PDB entry 6ZXS | X-ray diffraction, 3.00 A resolution | chains B and C of the 16 polymer chains in the assembly

[Chain B]
Protein: Photosystem I P700 chlorophyll a apoprotein A2
From: Pisum sativum
Notes: EC 1.97.1.12
Reference sequence: A0A0F6NGI2 (A0A0F6NGI2_PEA); residues 2-734 here = UniProt positions 2-734
Sequence (733 residues; row label = number of the first residue in the row):
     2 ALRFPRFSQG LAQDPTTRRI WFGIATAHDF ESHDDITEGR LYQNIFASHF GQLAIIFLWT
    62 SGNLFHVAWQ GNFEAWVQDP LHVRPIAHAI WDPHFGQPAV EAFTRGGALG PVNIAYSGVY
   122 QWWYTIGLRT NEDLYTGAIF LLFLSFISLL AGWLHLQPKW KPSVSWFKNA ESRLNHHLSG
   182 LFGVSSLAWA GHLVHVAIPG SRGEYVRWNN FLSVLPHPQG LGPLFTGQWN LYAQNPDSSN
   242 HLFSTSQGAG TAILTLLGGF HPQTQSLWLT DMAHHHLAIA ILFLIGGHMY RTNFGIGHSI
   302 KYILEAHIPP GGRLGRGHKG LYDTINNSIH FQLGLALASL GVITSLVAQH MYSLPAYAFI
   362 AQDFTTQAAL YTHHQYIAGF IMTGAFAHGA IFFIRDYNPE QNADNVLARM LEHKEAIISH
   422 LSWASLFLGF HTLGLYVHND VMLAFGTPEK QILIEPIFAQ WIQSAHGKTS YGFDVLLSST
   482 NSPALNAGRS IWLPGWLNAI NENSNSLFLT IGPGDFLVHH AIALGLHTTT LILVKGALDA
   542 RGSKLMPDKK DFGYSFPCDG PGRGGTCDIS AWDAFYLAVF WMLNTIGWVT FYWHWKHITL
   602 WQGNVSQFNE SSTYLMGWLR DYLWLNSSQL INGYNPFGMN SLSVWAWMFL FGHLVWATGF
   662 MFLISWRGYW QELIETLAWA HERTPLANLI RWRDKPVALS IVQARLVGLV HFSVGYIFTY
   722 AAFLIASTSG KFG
Ion coordination: chlorophyll a Mg site 1 near Gln53 (its only coordinating residue here); chlorophyll a Mg site 2 near Asp93 (its only coordinating residue here); Ca2+: Ile501, Glu503, Asn506, Leu508; 4Fe-4S cluster Fe: Cys559, Cys568 (shared with 2 residues of chain A)
Residues lining bound ligands:
  - beta-carotene (BCR), molecule 1: Leu54, Ile57, Phe58, Trp60, Gly181, Leu182, Val185, Ser186, Leu188
  - beta-carotene (BCR), molecule 2: Thr61, Leu65, Trp123, Trp124, Ile127, Leu129, Gly138, Phe141, Leu142, Leu145, Trp209
  - beta-carotene (BCR), molecule 3: Leu188, Leu222, Leu225, Phe226, Leu278, Leu285, Ile286, His289
  - beta-carotene (BCR), molecule 4: Phe332, Gly335, Leu336, Ala339, Val343, Met383, Ala386, Phe387, Gly390, Phe393, Phe394, Ala538
  - beta-carotene (BCR), molecule 5: Phe387, Met411, Ile418, Val535, Leu539
  - beta-carotene (BCR), molecule 6: Leu434, Gly435, Val438
  - beta-carotene (BCR), molecule 7: Val645, Trp648, Met649, Phe652, Trp671, Leu674, Ile675, Leu678, Phe719
  - beta-carotene (BCR), molecule 8: Thr685, Pro686, Leu687, Ala688
  - chlorophyll a isomer (CL0): Leu620, Leu624, Trp625
  - chlorophyll a (CLA), molecule 1: Phe5, Phe8, Gly24, Ile25, Ala28, His29, Phe31, His34, Ser49, Gly52, Gln53, Ile56
  - chlorophyll a (CLA), molecule 2: Thr18, Ile21, Trp22, Ile675, Leu678, Ala679, His682, Ile691, Arg692, Trp693, Arg694, Asp695, Pro697, Val698, Leu700
  - chlorophyll a (CLA), molecule 3: Trp22, Phe652, Leu655, Val656, Thr659, Met662, Phe663, Leu700, Val708, Val711, His712, Val715
  - chlorophyll a (CLA), molecule 4: Ile25, Ala26, Thr27, Ala28, His29, Asp30, His331, Leu334, Leu338, Phe381, Ile382, Thr384, Gly385, Ala388, His389, Ile392, Arg396, Tyr555, Trp573, Phe576, Val711, Val715, Phe719
  - chlorophyll a (CLA), molecule 5: His29, Phe31, Tyr43, Ile46, Ser49, His50, Gln53, Leu54, Ile57, Phe168, Arg174, His178, Leu182, Phe183, Ile330, His331, Gln333, Leu334, Ala337, Leu338, Leu341
  - chlorophyll a (CLA), molecule 6: His29, Gln53, Ile56, Ile57, Trp60, Leu341, Ile378, Phe381, Ile382
  - chlorophyll a (CLA), molecule 7: Phe47, Phe51, Ile148, Leu151, Ala152, Leu155, His156, Lys160, Trp161, Pro163, Trp167
  - chlorophyll a (CLA), molecule 8: Phe47, His50, Phe51, Leu54, Trp123, Trp167, Phe168, Asn170, Ser173, Arg174, His177, His178, Gly181, Leu182, Phe183, Ile344, Tyr358
  - chlorophyll a (CLA), molecule 9: Leu54, Phe58, Ile127, Gly128, Leu129, Asp134, Thr137, Gly138, Phe141, Leu145, Ile148, Ser149, Ser186, Ala189, Trp190, Gly192, His193, His196, Val197, Val207, Arg208, Trp209, Phe212
  - chlorophyll a (CLA), molecule 10: Ile56, Leu59, Trp60, Ser62, Gly63, Phe66, His67, Trp70, Gln71, His89, Ala90, Trp92
  - chlorophyll a (CLA), molecule 11: Ile56, Trp60, Asn64, His67, Ala88, His89, Asn114, Ile115, Ala116, Tyr117, Ser118, Val120, Val645, Trp646, Met649, Phe719
  - chlorophyll a (CLA), molecule 12: Trp60, Asn64, Tyr117, Ser118, Ala370, Thr373, His374, Tyr377, Ile378, Phe381, Trp646, Met649, Ile718, Phe719, Tyr721, Ala722, Leu725, Ile726
  - chlorophyll a (CLA), molecule 13: Trp60, Thr61, Ser118, Gly119, Val120, Trp123, Val185, Ser186, Ala189, Leu341, Ile344, Thr345, Val348, Met352, Tyr358, Ile361, Leu371, His374, His375, Ile378, Ile382
  - chlorophyll a (CLA), molecule 14: His89, Ala90, Ile91, Trp92, Asp93, His95, Phe96, Phe104, Asn114, Ser644, Val645, Trp648
  - chlorophyll a (CLA), molecule 15: Trp123, Thr126, Ile127, Leu182, Phe183, Ser186, Ser187, Trp190, Leu194, Leu268, Met273, His276, His277, Ile280, Ile344, Leu347, Val348, His351, Met352, Ala357, Tyr358
  - chlorophyll a (CLA), molecule 16: Trp167, Asn170, Ser173, His177, Thr293, Asn294, Phe295
  - chlorophyll a (CLA), molecule 17: Ala171, Arg174, Leu175, His178, Leu179, Phe183, Ile280, Leu283, Phe284, Ile301, Leu305, Tyr323, Ile326, Asn327, Leu336, Ala337, Ser340, Leu341, Ile344
  - chlorophyll a (CLA), molecule 18: Leu175, Leu179, Phe183, Leu283, Phe284, Gly287, Met290, Tyr291, Ile301, Ile304
  - chlorophyll a (CLA), molecule 19: Asn176, His177, Ser180, Gly181, Val185, Leu285, His289, Tyr291, Thr293, Phe295, Ile297
  - chlorophyll a (CLA), molecule 20: Leu188, Ala189, Ala191, Gly192, Val195, His196, Phe212, Val215, Leu216, Pro217, His218, Gly221, Leu222, Phe226, Tyr233, Ile254, Leu255, Leu278
  - chlorophyll a (CLA), molecule 21: Leu225, Trp230, Asn231, Tyr233, Ala234, Leu255, Thr256, Leu257, His275, Leu278, Ala279, Ile282, Leu283, Ile492, Trp493
  - chlorophyll a (CLA), molecule 22: Thr256, Leu257, Gly259, Leu268, Asp272, Met273, His275, His276, Ala279, Ile280, Leu283, His351, Leu355, Trp493, Trp497
  - chlorophyll a (CLA), molecule 23: Ile286, Gly287, His289, Met290, Ile297, Gly298, His299
  - chlorophyll a (CLA), molecule 24: Ile286, Met290, His299, Tyr303, Ile304, Ala307, His308
  - chlorophyll a (CLA), molecule 25: Ile304, Leu305, His308, Leu315, His319, Leu322, Ile326, Phe332, Val407, Leu408, Met411
  - chlorophyll a (CLA), molecule 26: Ala307, His308, Ile309, Pro310, Pro311, Arg314, Leu315
  - chlorophyll a (CLA), molecule 27: Arg314, Leu315, Val407, Arg410, Met411, Glu413, His414, Ala417, Ile418, His421
  - chlorophyll a (CLA), molecule 28: Leu336, Ala339, Ser340, Val343, Ile344, Leu347, Gln350, His351, Tyr353, Ser354, Leu355, Leu508, Phe509
  - chlorophyll a (CLA), molecule 29: Val343, Ser346, Leu347, Gln350, Gln376, Gly380, Met383, Phe387, Leu527, Thr530, Thr531, Leu534, Met583, Thr586, Ile587
  - chlorophyll a (CLA), molecule 30: Gln350, Tyr353, Tyr372, Gln376, Phe459, Ala460, Ile463, Gln464, Phe509, Leu510, Ile512, His520, Ile523, Leu527, Val590, Tyr593, Trp594, Lys597
  - chlorophyll a (CLA), molecule 31: Tyr377, Thr433, Leu434, Tyr437, Val519, Ala522, Leu525, Asn585, Trp589, Phe592, Leu616, Trp619, Leu624, Ser628, Ile632, Phe650, His654, Trp657, Phe713, Tyr717, Thr720, Tyr721, Phe724
  - chlorophyll a (CLA), molecule 32: Ala417, His421, Trp424
  - chlorophyll a (CLA), molecule 33: Ile418, Leu422, Trp424, Ala524, Leu527, His528, Thr531
  - chlorophyll a (CLA), molecule 34: Ser420, His421, Ser423, Trp424, Leu427, Phe431
  - chlorophyll a (CLA), molecule 35: Ser423, Ser426, Leu427, Gly430, Phe431, Leu434, Leu525, Thr529, Leu532, Ile533, Leu578, Phe581, Trp582
  - chlorophyll a (CLA), molecule 36: Trp424, Phe428, Leu429, Ile455, Glu456, Pro457, Ile458, Phe459, Ala460, Ile512, Phe517, His520, His521, Ala524, His528
  - chlorophyll a (CLA), molecule 37: Trp424, Leu427, Phe428, Phe431, His432
  - chlorophyll a (CLA), molecule 38: His432, Gly435, Leu436, Val438, His439, Val442, Met443, Phe446, Lys451, Ile453
  - chlorophyll a (CLA), molecule 39: Leu434, Val438, Asp441, Leu525, Phe581, Trp582, Asn585, Trp589, Leu616, Leu620, Trp657, Phe713, Tyr717
  - chlorophyll a (CLA), molecule 40: Ile458, Phe459, Trp462, Phe474
  - chlorophyll a (CLA), molecule 41: Trp462, Ile463, Ala466, His467, Leu477, Leu478, Ala485, Trp493, Leu494, Trp497, Phe509
  - chlorophyll a (CLA), molecule 42: Leu477, Ser483, Pro484, Ala485, Ala488, Gly489, Ile492, Trp493
  - chlorophyll a (CLA), molecule 43: Trp648, Leu651, Phe652, His654, Leu655, Trp657, Ala658, Phe661
  - chlorophyll a (CLA), molecule 44: Leu655, Ala658, Thr659, Phe661, Met662, Ile665, Ser666, Tyr670, Trp671, Leu674
  - chlorophyll a (CLA), molecule 45: Leu678, Ala681, His682, Thr685, Ala688, Ile691
  - chlorophyll a (CLA), molecule 46: Trp680, Ala681, Arg684, Thr685, Pro686
  - chlorophyll a (CLA), molecule 47: Pro686, Leu687, Ala688, Leu690, Ile691
  - phylloquinone (PQN): Trp22, Met662, Phe663, Ser666, Trp667, Arg668, Trp671, Ile675, Val698, Ala699, Leu700, Ala705
  - 4Fe-4S cluster (SF4): Cys559, Gly561, Pro562, Cys568, Trp667, Ile702, Arg706

[Chain C]
Protein: Photosystem I iron-sulfur center
From: Pisum sativum
Notes: EC 1.97.1.12
Reference sequence: P10793 (PSAC_PEA); residue numbers follow UniProt; this construct covers 2-81
Sequence (80 residues; row label = number of the first residue in the row):
     2 SHSVKIYDTC IGCTQCVRAC PTDVLEMIPW GGCKAKQIAS APRTEDCVGC KRCESACPTD
    62 FLSVRVYLWH ETTRSMGLAY
Ion coordination: 4Fe-4S cluster Fe site 1: Cys11, Cys14, Cys17, Cys58; 4Fe-4S cluster Fe site 2: Cys21, Cys48, Cys51, Cys54
Residues lining bound ligands:
  - 4Fe-4S cluster (SF4), molecule 1: Val5, Cys21, Pro22, Thr23, Val25, Leu26, Cys48, Val49, Gly50, Cys51, Lys52, Arg53, Cys54, Val67
  - 4Fe-4S cluster (SF4), molecule 2: Cys11, Ile12, Gly13, Cys14, Thr15, Gln16, Cys17, Met28, Ala40, Ala57, Cys58, Pro59, Thr60, Ser64, Val65

[Interface between chain B and chain C]
Pairs across the interface (33):
  Gly11(B) - His71(C)
  Asp15(B) - Glu72(C)
  Pro16(B) - Thr74(C)
  Thr17(B) - Leu79(C)
  Arg19(B) - Glu72(C)
  Leu546(B) - Phe62(C)
  Met547(B) - Arg66(C)
  Pro548(B) - Phe62(C)
  Asp549(B) - Phe62(C)
  Asp549(B) - Arg66(C)  salt bridge
  Phe553(B) - Lys52(C)
  Phe553(B) - Arg66(C)
  Phe553(B) - Val67(C)
  Phe553(B) - Tyr68(C)  hydrophobic
  Pro558(B) - Leu69(C)  hydrophobic
  Asp560(B) - Lys52(C)  salt bridge
  Asp560(B) - Glu55(C)
  Asp560(B) - Arg66(C)  salt bridge
  Gly563(B) - Ser56(C)
  Arg564(B) - Phe62(C)
  Arg564(B) - Leu63(C)
  Arg668(B) - Met77(C)
  Gln672(B) - Tyr81(C)  hydrogen bond
  Ile675(B) - Tyr81(C)
  Glu676(B) - Tyr81(C)
  Ala679(B) - Tyr81(C)  hydrophobic
  Lys696(B) - Thr74(C)  hydrogen bond
  Lys696(B) - Leu79(C)
  Lys696(B) - Tyr81(C)  hydrogen bond (side chain-backbone)
  Pro697(B) - Tyr81(C)  hydrogen bond (backbone-side chain)
  Val698(B) - Met77(C)  hydrophobic
  Val698(B) - Leu79(C)  hydrophobic
  Val698(B) - Tyr81(C)
Also at the interface, not in a pair above, chain B (27 interface residues in all): Gln14, Asp552, Cys559, Gly561, Pro562
Also at the interface, not in a pair above, chain C (18 interface residues in all): Cys51, Thr73, Gly78

[Overview]
27 residues of chain B and 18 residues of chain C are in contact, with 4 hydrogen bonds and 3 salt bridges.
Polar contacts include Asp549(B)-Arg66(C), Asp560(B)-Lys52(C) and Asp560(B)-Arg66(C).
Chain B is Photosystem I P700 chlorophyll a apoprotein A2 and chain C is Photosystem I iron-sulfur center,
both from Pisum sativum; the structure, Cold grown Pea Photosystem I, was determined by X-ray diffraction.
